9NIH - chains A and B of the 3 polymer chains in the assembly; structure by X-ray diffraction, 2.40 A resolution.

[Chain A]
Molecule: HLA class II histocompatibility antigen, DR alpha chain
From: Homo sapiens
Reference sequence: P01903 (DRA_HUMAN); residues 5-181 here correspond to UniProt positions 30-206 (UniProt number = residue number + 25)
Amino-acid sequence (189 residues; row label = number of the first residue in the row):
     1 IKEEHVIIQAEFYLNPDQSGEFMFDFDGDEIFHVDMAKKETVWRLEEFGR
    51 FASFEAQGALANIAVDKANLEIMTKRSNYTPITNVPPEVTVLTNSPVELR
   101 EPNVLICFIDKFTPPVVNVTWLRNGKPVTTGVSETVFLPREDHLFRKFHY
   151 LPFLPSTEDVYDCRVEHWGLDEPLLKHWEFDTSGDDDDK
Not modelled in the structure: 183-189
Sequence notes: expression tag (1-4, 182-189)
Swiss-Prot annotation at these positions:
  - region: Glu179 to Asp181 (Connecting peptide)
  - site: Gln9 (Self- and pathogen-derived peptide antigen), Gly49 (Self-peptide antigen), Phe51 (Self- and pathogen-derived peptide antigen), Ala52 (Self-peptide antigen), Ser53 (Self- and pathogen-derived peptide antigen), Glu55 (Pathogen-derived peptide antigen), Asn62 (Self- and pathogen-derived peptide antigen), Asn69 (Pathogen-derived peptide antigen), Arg76 (Self- and pathogen-derived peptide antigen)
  - glycosylation (N-linked (GlcNAc...) asparagine): Asn78, Asn118
Cystine bridges: Cys107-Cys163
Covalently attached groups: N-acetylglucosamine (NAG) linked to Asn118

[Chain B]
Molecule: HLA class II histocompatibility antigen DR beta chain
From: Homo sapiens
Reference sequence: A0A1V1IGJ9 (A0A1V1IGJ9_HUMAN); residues 1-190 here correspond to UniProt positions 30-219 (UniProt number = residue number + 29)
Amino-acid sequence (198 residues; row label = number of the first residue in the row):
     1 GDTRPRFLEQVKHECHFFNGTERVRFLDRYFYHQEEYVRFDSDVGEYRAV
    51 TELGRPDAEYWNSQKDLLEQKRAAVDTYCRHNYGVGESFTVQRRVYPEVT
   101 VYPAKTQPLQHHNLLVCSVNGFYPGSIEVRWFRNGQEEKTGVVSTGLIQN
   151 GDWTFQTLVMLETVPRSGEVYTCQVEHPSLTSPLTVEWRATGGDDDDK
Not modelled in the structure: 1, 168, 191-198
Sequence notes: expression tag (191-198)
Cystine bridges: Cys15-Cys79, Cys117-Cys173
Covalently attached groups: N-acetylglucosamine (NAG) linked to Asn19

[How chain A and chain B interact]
Pairs across the interface (123; chain A residue first):
  Glu3(A) with Phe17(B); Phe18(B); Asn19(B)
  Glu4(A) with His16(B), salt bridge; Phe17(B)
  His5(A) with Cys15(B); His16(B); Phe17(B), hydrogen bond (backbone-backbone); Val91(B)
  Val6(A) with Cys15(B); His16(B)
  Ile7(A) with His13(B); Glu14(B); Cys15(B), hydrogen bond (backbone-backbone); Phe17(B), hydrophobic
  Ile8(A) with His13(B); Glu14(B)
  Gln9(A) with Val11(B); Lys12(B); His13(B), hydrogen bond (backbone-backbone); Tyr78(B), hydrogen bond
  Ala10(A) with Val11(B)
  Glu11(A) with Gln10(B); Val11(B), hydrogen bond (backbone-backbone); His13(B), salt bridge
  Phe12(A) with Leu8(B), hydrophobic; Glu9(B)
  Tyr13(A) with Phe7(B); Leu8(B); Glu9(B), hydrogen bond (backbone-backbone)
  Leu14(A) with Arg6(B); Phe7(B); Leu8(B), hydrophobic
  Asn15(A) with Arg6(B); Phe7(B), hydrogen bond (backbone-backbone)
  Pro16(A) with Arg4(B); Pro5(B); Arg6(B)
  Asp17(A) with Arg6(B), salt bridge
  Phe24(A) with Asn82(B)
  Phe26(A) with Thr90(B); Val91(B); Tyr123(B); Trp153(B), hydrophobic
  Gly28(A) with Gln149(B), hydrogen bond (backbone-side chain)
  Asp29(A) with Tyr123(B); Gln149(B), hydrogen bond; Trp153(B); Phe155(B)
  Glu30(A) with Trp153(B), hydrogen bond (backbone-side chain)
  Ile31(A) with Trp153(B), hydrophobic
  Arg44(A) with Gly151(B), hydrogen bond (side chain-backbone); Asp152(B); Trp153(B)
  Leu45(A) with Arg93(B); Asp152(B); Trp153(B)
  Glu47(A) with Arg93(B), salt bridge
  Phe48(A) with Phe89(B), hydrophobic; Trp153(B)
  Phe51(A) with Phe89(B), hydrophobic
  Ala52(A) with Val85(B), hydrophobic
  Asn62(A) with His13(B)
  Asp66(A) with Glu9(B); Val11(B)
  Leu70(A) with Phe7(B); Leu8(B); Glu9(B)
  Met73(A) with Glu9(B); Tyr32(B), hydrophobic; Tyr37(B); Leu53(B)
  Thr74(A) with Phe7(B); Tyr32(B)
  Arg76(A) with Leu53(B), hydrogen bond (side chain-backbone); Pro56(B); Asp57(B), salt bridge
  Ser77(A) with Tyr32(B), hydrogen bond
  Tyr79(A) with Phe7(B)
  Thr80(A) with Phe7(B); Tyr32(B), hydrogen bond (backbone-side chain); His33(B), hydrogen bond (backbone-side chain)
  Pro81(A) with Pro5(B), hydrophobic; Arg6(B); Phe7(B), hydrophobic; His33(B), hydrogen bond (backbone-side chain)
  Ile82(A) with Arg6(B), hydrogen bond (backbone-backbone); His33(B), hydrogen bond (backbone-side chain)
  Leu92(A) with Ile148(B), hydrophobic; Gln156(B)
  Thr93(A) with Gln156(B), hydrogen bond (backbone-side chain)
  Asn94(A) with Asn120(B), hydrogen bond (backbone-side chain); Asn150(B); Gln156(B)
  Ser95(A) with Asn120(B)
  Pro96(A) with Ser118(B); Asn120(B)
  Ile106(A) with Asn150(B)
  Thr113(A) with Leu8(B)
  Pro115(A) with Leu8(B)
  Pro139(A) with Lys12(B)
  Arg140(A) with Lys12(B), hydrogen bond (backbone-side chain)
  Glu141(A) with Arg29(B), salt bridge
  Asp142(A) with Gln34(B), hydrogen bond (backbone-side chain)
  His143(A) with Gln10(B), hydrogen bond (backbone-side chain); Lys12(B), hydrogen bond; Arg29(B); Phe31(B); Gln34(B)
  Leu144(A) with Gln34(B)
  Phe145(A) with Leu8(B), hydrophobic; Gln10(B)
  Arg146(A) with Gln149(B), hydrogen bond
  Phe148(A) with Gln149(B); Asn150(B); Gly151(B)
  Tyr150(A) with Asn150(B), hydrogen bond (side chain-backbone); Gly151(B), hydrogen bond (side chain-backbone); Asp152(B)
  Trp168(A) with Asp2(B), hydrogen bond (side chain-backbone); Arg6(B)
  Asp181(A) with Lys105(B); Thr106(B)
Interface residues without a listed pair, chain A (64 interface residues in all): Ile1, Asn69, Val85, Pro114, Thr135, Leu138
Interface residues without a listed pair, chain B (53 interface residues in all): Tyr30, Gly54, Tyr83, Thr100, Tyr102, Thr154, Pro178

[Overview]
The interface between chain A and chain B involves 64 residues on one side and 53 on the other; the contacts
include 28 hydrogen bonds and 6 salt bridges. Polar contacts include Glu4(A)-His16(B), Glu11(A)-His13(B) and
Asp17(A)-Arg6(B). Covalently linked N-acetylglucosamine: at Asn118(A).
Here chain A is HLA class II histocompatibility antigen, DR alpha chain and chain B is HLA class II
histocompatibility antigen DR beta chain, both from Homo sapiens. Entry 9NIH (Crystal structure of HLA-DR4
presenting citrullinated Tenascin C peptide) was determined by X-ray diffraction together with 9NIG and 9NII
from the same study.
